8S7G - chains K and L of the 14 polymer chains in the assembly; structure by electron microscopy, 3.43 A resolution.

[Chain K (and L)]
Molecule: Protein RecA
Source organism: Pseudomonas aeruginosa
Notes: chain L of this document is another copy of the same molecule, construct and numbering; everything in this record applies to it too
Reference sequence: P08280 (RECA_PSEAE); residues 2-346 here = UniProt positions 2-346
Chain sequence (361 residues; numbered -14 to 346; the number before each row is that of its first residue; numbers below 1 keep their minus sign (Met-14 is residue -14)):
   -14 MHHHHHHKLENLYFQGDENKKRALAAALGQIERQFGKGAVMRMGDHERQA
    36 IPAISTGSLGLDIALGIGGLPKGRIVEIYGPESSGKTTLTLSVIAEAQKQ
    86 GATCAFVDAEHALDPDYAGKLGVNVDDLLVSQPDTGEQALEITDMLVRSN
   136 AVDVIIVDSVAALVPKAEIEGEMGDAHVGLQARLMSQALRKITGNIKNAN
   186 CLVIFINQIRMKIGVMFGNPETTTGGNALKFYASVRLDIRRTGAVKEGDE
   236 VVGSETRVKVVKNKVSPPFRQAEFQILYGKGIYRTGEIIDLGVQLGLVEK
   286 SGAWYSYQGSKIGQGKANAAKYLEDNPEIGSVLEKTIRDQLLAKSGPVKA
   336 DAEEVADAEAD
Disordered / not traced: -14 to 0, 329-346
Sequence notes: initiating methionine (-14); expression tag (-13 to 1)
Bound ions: Mg2+: Thr72 (together with ATP-gamma-S)
Ligand contacts:
  - ATP-gamma-S (AGS; phosphothiophosphoric acid-adenylate ester): Glu67, Ser68, Ser69, Gly70, Lys71, Thr72, Thr73, Asp99, Tyr102, Tyr263
  - ATP-gamma-S: Phe216, Lys247, Asn248, Lys249, Val250, Ser251, Pro252, Pro253
UniProt features mapped onto this chain:
  - binding site (ATP): Gly65 to Thr72
Reported in the primary citation:
  - mutagenesis - F202A: decreased binding to the 36-nt DNA strand
  - mutagenesis - M201A: unchanged binding to the 36-nt DNA strand

[How chain K and chain L interact]
Pairs across the interface (67; chain K residue first):
  Lys5(K) - Asn135(L)
  Ala8(K) - Ser134(L)  hydrogen bond (backbone-side chain)
  Leu9(K) - Ser134(L)
  Leu9(K) - Ala136(L)  hydrophobic
  Ala12(K) - Ser134(L)
  Ile16(K) - Met130(L)  hydrophobic
  Gln19(K) - Met130(L)
  Phe20(K) - Gln123(L)
  Phe20(K) - Glu126(L)
  Phe20(K) - Ile127(L)  hydrophobic
  Gly23(K) - Ser116(L)  hydrogen bond (backbone-side chain)
  Gly23(K) - Ile127(L)
  Ala24(K) - Val115(L)
  Ala24(K) - Ser116(L)
  Val25(K) - Leu113(L)
  Val25(K) - Leu114(L)  hydrophobic
  Val25(K) - Val115(L)
  Met26(K) - Val115(L)  hydrogen bond (backbone-backbone)
  Met28(K) - Val110(L)
  Met28(K) - Asp111(L)
  Met28(K) - Leu113(L)
  Gln34(K) - Asp101(L)
  Ile36(K) - Asp99(L)
  Arg59(K) - Ala97(L)
  Arg59(K) - Leu98(L)
  Leu125(K) - Met158(L)  hydrophobic
  Glu126(K) - Glu157(L)
  Glu126(K) - Met158(L)  hydrogen bond (side chain-backbone)
  Val163(K) - Ile198(L)
  Ser171(K) - Arg195(L)  hydrogen bond
  Gln172(K) - Glu153(L)  hydrogen bond
  Gln172(K) - Gly159(L)
  Gln172(K) - Asp160(L)  hydrogen bond
  Ala173(K) - Met158(L)  hydrophobic
  Arg175(K) - Val149(L)
  Arg175(K) - Glu153(L)  salt bridge
  Arg175(K) - Gln166(L)
  Lys176(K) - Glu153(L)
  Lys176(K) - Ile154(L)
  Lys176(K) - Gly156(L)  hydrogen bond (side chain-backbone)
  Lys176(K) - Glu157(L)
  Lys176(K) - Met158(L)
  Thr178(K) - His96(L)
  Gly179(K) - His96(L)
  Lys182(K) - His96(L)  hydrogen bond (side chain-backbone)
  Asn183(K) - Asp119(L)  hydrogen bond
  Asn212(K) - Ile194(L)
  Ala213(K) - Arg195(L)
  Lys215(K) - Glu67(L)
  Phe216(K) - Gly65(L)
  Phe216(K) - Pro66(L)
  Phe216(K) - Glu67(L)
  Phe216(K) - Glu95(L)
  Phe216(K) - Gln193(L)
  Phe216(K) - Ile194(L)
  Tyr217(K) - Glu95(L)
  Tyr217(K) - Ala146(L)
  Tyr217(K) - Ala147(L)
  Tyr217(K) - Arg195(L)
  Lys247(K) - Ser68(L)
  Lys249(K) - Glu95(L)  salt bridge
  Lys249(K) - Ala97(L)
  Lys249(K) - Asp99(L)
  Val250(K) - Asp99(L)
  Pro253(K) - Val236(L)
  Phe254(K) - Arg226(L)
  Phe254(K) - Val236(L)  hydrophobic
Other interface residues (no listed pair), chain K (42 interface residues in all): Gln15, Glu32, Arg133, Leu169, Asn180
Other interface residues (no listed pair), chain L (45 interface residues in all): Ala94, Asp112, Gln117, Tyr263

[In short]
42 residues of chain K face 45 of chain L across their interface; the contacts include 10 hydrogen bonds and 2
salt bridges. Polar contacts include Arg175(K)-Glu153(L), Lys249(K)-Glu95(L) and Ala8(K)-Ser134(L). From the
paper: F202A of chain K reduces binding to the 36-nt DNA strand; M201A of chain K leaves binding to the 36-nt
DNA strand unchanged.
Chain K and chain L are both Protein RecA (Pseudomonas aeruginosa); the structure, Cryo-EM structure of
Pseudomonas aeruginosa Recombinase A (RecA) in complex with LexAS125A mutant, was determined by electron
microscopy together with 8S70 and 8B0V from the same study.
